Entry 9MX9 (X-ray diffraction, 2.55 A resolution); this record covers chains D and F of the 4 polymer chains in the assembly.

Chain D:
Name: Friend leukemia integration 1 transcription factor
From: Homo sapiens
Notes: fragment: DNA-binding domain (residues 259-399)
Reference sequence: Q01543 (FLI1_HUMAN); numbering as in UniProt (aligned over 259-399)
Amino-acid sequence (145 residues; numbered 255 to 399; the number before each row is that of its first residue):
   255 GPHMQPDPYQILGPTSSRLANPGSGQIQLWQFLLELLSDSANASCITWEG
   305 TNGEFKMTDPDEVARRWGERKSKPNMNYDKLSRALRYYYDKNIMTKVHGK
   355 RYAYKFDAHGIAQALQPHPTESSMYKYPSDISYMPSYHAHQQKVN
Not modelled in the structure: 255-280, 371-399
Differences from the reference sequence: expression tag (255-258); engineered mutation Ala-362 (Phe in Q01543)
Metal / ion sites: Ca2+ near Asp-344 (its only coordinating residue here)
Curated features (UniProtKB/Swiss-Prot):
  - DNA-binding region: Ile-281 to Asp-361 (ETS)
  - natural variant: Arg-324 (R324W: In BDPLT21), Arg-337 (R337Q: In BDPLT21; R337W: In BDPLT21), Tyr-343 (Y343C: In BDPLT21), Lys-345 (K345E: In BDPLT21)
What the authors report for this chain:
  - self-association interface (contacts with another copy of this molecule); pairs are residue here / residue on that copy: Tyr-341/Asp-333, Gln-370/Asn-329
  - mutagenesis - N329E: decreased binding to the 15-nt DNA strand
  - mutagenesis - D333G: increased binding to the 15-nt DNA strand

Chain F:
Molecule: 15-nt DNA strand
Sequence (15 nucleotides; row label = number of the first residue in the row):
     1 CACTTCCTTCCGGTC
Metal / ion sites: Ca2+ site 1 near DG12 (its only coordinating residue here); Ca2+ site 2 near DG13 (its only coordinating residue here)

How chain D and chain F interact:
Contacting residue pairs - 19 pairs, chain D then chain F:
  Gln-282(D) / DC6(F)  hydrogen bond to the phosphate
  Gln-282(D) / DC7(F)  phosphate contact
  Leu-283(D) / DC7(F)  hydrogen bond to the phosphate
  Trp-321(D) / DT8(F)  hydrogen bond to the phosphate
  Lys-325(D) / DC7(F)  hydrogen bond to the phosphate
  Lys-325(D) / DT8(F)  salt bridge to the phosphate
  Lys-327(D) / DT8(F)  phosphate contact
  Lys-327(D) / DT9(F)  phosphate contact
  Met-330(D) / DT8(F)  phosphate contact
  Met-330(D) / DT9(F)  phosphate contact
  Asp-333(D) / DC11(F)  base contact
  Lys-334(D) / DT9(F)  salt bridge to the phosphate
  Arg-337(D) / DT9(F)  base contact
  Arg-337(D) / DC10(F)  base contact
  Ala-338(D) / DC7(F)  sugar contact
  Tyr-341(D) / DC7(F)  base contact
  Tyr-341(D) / DT8(F)  base contact
  Tyr-342(D) / DC7(F)  hydrogen bond to the phosphate
  Lys-345(D) / DC6(F)  salt bridge to the phosphate
Other interface residues (no listed pair), chain D (16 interface residues in all): Ile-281, Trp-284, Asn-329

In short:
Chain D and chain F form an interface of 16 and 6 residues respectively; the contacts include 5 hydrogen bonds
and 3 salt bridges. Among the polar pairs are Gln-282(D)/DC6(F), Leu-283(D)/DC7(F) and Trp-321(D)/DT8(F). The
paper reports that N329E of chain D reduces binding to the 15-nt DNA strand; a self-association interface
involving Tyr-341(D) and Gln-370(D).
Chain D is Friend leukemia integration 1 transcription factor (Homo sapiens) and chain F is a 15-nt DNA
strand; the structure, Crystal structure of the DNA binding domain of FLI1 (F362A) in complex with a DNA
containing ..., was determined by X-ray diffraction together with 9CP6, 9MWY, 9MX8 and 9MXA from the same
study.
